PDB entry 4YXO | X-ray diffraction, 1.06 A resolution | chain A

Chain A:
Molecule: Carbonic anhydrase 2
Source organism: Homo sapiens
Notes: EC 4.2.1.1
UniProt: P00918 (CAH2_HUMAN); the author numbering skips numbers that UniProt does not, so the offset changes along the chain: 1-125 = UniProt 1-125; 127-261 = UniProt 126-260
Sequence (260 residues; row label = number of the first residue in the row; note: 1 number in that range is skipped by the numbering (no residue carries it; nothing is unmodelled there)):
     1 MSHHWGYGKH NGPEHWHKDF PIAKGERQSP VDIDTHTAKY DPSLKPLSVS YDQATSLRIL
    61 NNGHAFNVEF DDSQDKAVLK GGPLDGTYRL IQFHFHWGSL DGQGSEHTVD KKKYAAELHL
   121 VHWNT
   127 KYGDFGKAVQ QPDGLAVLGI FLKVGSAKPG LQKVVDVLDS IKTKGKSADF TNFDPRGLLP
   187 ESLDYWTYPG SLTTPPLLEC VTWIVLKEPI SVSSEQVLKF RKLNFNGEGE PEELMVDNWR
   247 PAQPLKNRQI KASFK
Disordered / not traced: 1-3
Curated features (UniProtKB/Swiss-Prot):
  - active site: His-64 (Proton donor/acceptor)
  - binding site (Zn(2+)): His-94, His-96, His-119
  - binding site (substrate): Thr-199, Thr-200
  - site: Tyr-7 (Fine-tunes the proton-transfer properties of H-64), Asn-62 (Fine-tunes the proton-transfer properties of H-64), Asn-67 (Fine-tunes the proton-transfer properties of H-64), Gln-92 (Involved in the binding of some activators, including histamine and L-histidine)
  - modified residue: Ser-2 (N-acetylserine), Ser-166 (Phosphoserine), Ser-173 (Phosphoserine)
Ion coordination: Zn2+: His-94, His-96, His-119 (together with 4-ethylbenzenesulfonamide); mercuribenzoic acid Hg: Gln-137, Glu-205, Cys-206
Ligand contacts:
  - 4-ethylbenzenesulfonamide (4JC), molecule 1: Gln-92, His-94, His-96, Glu-106, His-119, Val-121, Phe-131, Val-143, Ser-197, Leu-198, Thr-199, Thr-200, Trp-209
  - 4-ethylbenzenesulfonamide (4JC), molecule 2: Asp-180, Arg-182, Gly-183
  - mercuribenzoic acid (MBO): Val-135, Gln-136, Gln-137, Pro-138, Glu-205, Cys-206

Summary:
Bound to chain A: mercuribenzoic acid and 4-ethylbenzenesulfonamide. The Zn2+ site is built by His-94, His-96
and His-119. Gln-137, Glu-205 and Cys-206 coordinate a mercuribenzoic acid Hg ion. Curated annotation
(UniProt) lists active-site residue His-64, 3 Zn2+-binding residues and substrate-binding residues Thr-199 and
Thr-200.
Chain A is Carbonic anhydrase 2 (Homo sapiens); the structure, Human Carbonic Anhydrase II complexed with an
inhibitor with a benzenesulfonamide group (3), was determined by X-ray diffraction (same publication as 4YX4,
4YXI, 4YXU and 4YYT).
